Entry 6XAK (X-ray diffraction, 1.48 A resolution); this record covers chain A.

[Chain A]
Molecule: NzeB
Organism: Streptomyces sp. NRRL F-5053
Amino-acid sequence (401 residues; numbered 1 to 401; the number before each row is that of its first residue):
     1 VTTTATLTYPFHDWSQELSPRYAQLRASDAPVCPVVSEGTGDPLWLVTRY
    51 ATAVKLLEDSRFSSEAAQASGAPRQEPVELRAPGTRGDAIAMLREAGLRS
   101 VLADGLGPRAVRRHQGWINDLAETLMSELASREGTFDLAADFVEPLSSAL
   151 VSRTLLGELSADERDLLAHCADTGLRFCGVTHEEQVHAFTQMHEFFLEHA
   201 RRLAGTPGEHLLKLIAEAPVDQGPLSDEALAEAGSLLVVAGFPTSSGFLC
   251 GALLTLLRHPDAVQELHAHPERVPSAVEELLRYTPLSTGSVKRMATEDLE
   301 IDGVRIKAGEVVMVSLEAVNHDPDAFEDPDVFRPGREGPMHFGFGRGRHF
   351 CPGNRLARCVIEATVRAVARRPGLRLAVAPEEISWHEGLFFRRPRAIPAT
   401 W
Unresolved in the structure: 1-3, 221-222
Modified / non-standard residues: C178 (S-hydroxycysteine; CSO)
Ion coordination: heme Fe near C351 (its only coordinating residue here)
Residues lining bound ligands:
  - heme (HEM): S64, I90, L106, L155, L236, L237, A240, G241, T244, S245, F248, L281, L286, V291, R293, L316, G343, F344, G345, H349, C351, P352, G353, A357, I361
  - Brevianamide F (QRP; (3S,8aS)-3-(1H-indol-3-ylmethyl)hexahydropyrrolo[1,2-a]pyrazine-1,4-dione): Q75, E76, L80, F177, T244, L286, S287, G289, S290, V291, K292, L316, F390, F391
  - UYM ((3S,6S)-3,6-bis[(1H-indol-3-yl)methyl]piperazine-2,5-dione): Q68, L80, R81, G87, A89, I90, L175, E232, S235, L236, V239, A240, K292, F391
Reported in the primary citation:
  - binding site for Brevianamide F: S287
  - specificity-determining residues: S287
  - mutagenesis - Q75A, E76A, E317A: unchanged catalytic activity

[Overview]
Ligands of chain A: heme, Brevianamide F and compound UYM. The paper reports a binding site for Brevianamide F
at S287; Q75A, E76A and E317A leave catalytic activity unchanged.
Chain A is NzeB (Streptomyces sp. NRRL F-5053); the structure, Crystal structure of NzeB in complex with
cyclo-(L-Trp-L-Pro) and cyclo-(L-Trp-L-Trp), was determined by X-ray diffraction, deposited together with
6XAI, 6XAJ, 6XAL and 6XAM.
